Entry 8YLT (electron microscopy, 3.09 A resolution); this record covers chains B and C of the 4 polymer chains in the assembly.

[Chain B (and C)]
Molecule: SIR2-like domain-containing protein
From: Bacillus subtilis subsp. natto (strain BEST195)
Notes: chain C of this document is another copy of the same molecule, construct and numbering; everything in this record applies to it too
UniProt: D4G637 (D4G637_BACNB); residues 1-1005 here = UniProt positions 1-1005
Sequence (1005 residues; row label = number of the first residue in the row):
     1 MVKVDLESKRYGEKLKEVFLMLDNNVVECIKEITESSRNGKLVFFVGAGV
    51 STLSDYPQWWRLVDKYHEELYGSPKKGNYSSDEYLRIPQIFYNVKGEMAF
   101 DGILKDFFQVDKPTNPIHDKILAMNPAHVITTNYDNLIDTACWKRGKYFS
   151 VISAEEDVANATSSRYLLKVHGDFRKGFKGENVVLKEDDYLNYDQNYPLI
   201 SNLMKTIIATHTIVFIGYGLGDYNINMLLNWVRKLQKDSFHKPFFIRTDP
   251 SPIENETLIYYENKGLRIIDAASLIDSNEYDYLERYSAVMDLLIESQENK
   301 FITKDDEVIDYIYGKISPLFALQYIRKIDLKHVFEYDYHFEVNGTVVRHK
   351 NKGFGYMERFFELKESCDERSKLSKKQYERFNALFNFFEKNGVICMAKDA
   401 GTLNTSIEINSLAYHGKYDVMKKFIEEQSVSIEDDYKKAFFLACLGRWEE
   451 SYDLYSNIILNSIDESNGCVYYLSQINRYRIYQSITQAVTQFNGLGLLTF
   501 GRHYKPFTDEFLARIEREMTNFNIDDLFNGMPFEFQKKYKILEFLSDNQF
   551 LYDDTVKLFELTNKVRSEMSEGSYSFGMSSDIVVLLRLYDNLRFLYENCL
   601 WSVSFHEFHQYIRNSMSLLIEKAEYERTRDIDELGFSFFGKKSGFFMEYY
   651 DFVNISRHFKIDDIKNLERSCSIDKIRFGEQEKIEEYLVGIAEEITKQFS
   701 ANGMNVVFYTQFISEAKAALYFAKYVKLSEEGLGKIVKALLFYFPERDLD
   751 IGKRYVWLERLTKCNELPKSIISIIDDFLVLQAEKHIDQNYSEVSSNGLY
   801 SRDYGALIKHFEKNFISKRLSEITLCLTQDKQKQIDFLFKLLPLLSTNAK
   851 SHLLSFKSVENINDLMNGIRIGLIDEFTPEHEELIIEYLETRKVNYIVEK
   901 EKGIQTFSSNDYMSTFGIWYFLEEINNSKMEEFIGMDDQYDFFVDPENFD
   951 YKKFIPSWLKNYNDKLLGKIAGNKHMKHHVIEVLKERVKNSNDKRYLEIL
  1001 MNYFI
Unresolved in the structure: 1-8 (chain C: 1-13)
Small-molecule neighbours: NAD (nicotinamide-adenine-dinucleotide): Gly49, Thr52, Leu53, Gln58, Trp60, Asn78, Tyr79, Tyr84, Gly217, Tyr218, Gly219, Thr248, Asp249, Tyr282, Tyr286

[Chain B / chain C interface]
Contacting residue pairs (39; chain B residue first):
  Leu70(B) - Glu256(C)
  Tyr71(B) - Glu254(C)
  Tyr71(B) - Glu256(C)
  Tyr71(B) - Thr257(C)
  Ser80(B) - Ser80(C)
  Ser81(B) - Asp82(C)  hydrogen bond
  Asp82(B) - Ser81(C)  hydrogen bond
  Arg86(B) - Gly221(C)
  Arg86(B) - Asn226(C)
  Arg86(B) - Tyr260(C)
  Arg86(B) - Tyr261(C)  hydrogen bond
  Gln89(B) - Tyr260(C)
  Ile90(B) - Glu256(C)
  Ile90(B) - Tyr260(C)  hydrophobic
  Asn93(B) - Tyr260(C)
  Val94(B) - Glu256(C)
  Lys95(B) - Glu256(C)  salt bridge
  Glu187(B) - Asn230(C)
  Asp188(B) - Arg233(C)  salt bridge
  Leu191(B) - Asn230(C)
  Leu191(B) - Arg233(C)
  Asn226(B) - Arg86(C)  hydrogen bond
  Asn230(B) - Leu191(C)
  Arg233(B) - Glu187(C)  salt bridge
  Arg233(B) - Asp188(C)  salt bridge
  Arg233(B) - Leu191(C)
  Glu254(B) - Tyr71(C)
  Glu256(B) - Leu70(C)
  Glu256(B) - Tyr71(C)
  Glu256(B) - Lys95(C)  salt bridge
  Thr257(B) - Tyr71(C)  hydrogen bond
  Ile259(B) - Val94(C)  hydrophobic
  Tyr260(B) - Arg86(C)
  Tyr260(B) - Gln89(C)
  Tyr260(B) - Ile90(C)  hydrophobic
  Tyr260(B) - Asn93(C)
  Tyr260(B) - Glu187(C)
  Tyr261(B) - Arg86(C)  hydrogen bond
  Lys264(B) - Glu187(C)  salt bridge
Other interface residues (no listed pair), chain B (25 interface residues in all): Gly221
Other interface residues (no listed pair), chain C (24 interface residues in all): Ile259

[Overview]
Chain B and chain C form an interface of 25 and 24 residues respectively, with 6 hydrogen bonds and 6 salt
bridges. Polar pairs include Lys95(B)-Glu256(C), Asp188(B)-Arg233(C) and Arg233(B)-Glu187(C). Chain B binds
NAD.
Both chains are SIR2-like domain-containing protein (Bacillus subtilis subsp. natto (strain BEST195)). Entry
8YLT (The structure of DSR2 and NAD+ complex) was determined by electron microscopy (same publication as 8YKF,
8YL5, 8YLN, 8Z18 and 8ZTR).
